2SIV - chains D and E of the 6 polymer chains in the assembly; structure by X-ray diffraction, 2.20 A resolution.

# Chain D
Protein: Siv GP41 glycoprotein
Source organism: Simian immunodeficiency virus
Notes: fragment: protease-resistant core
UniProtKB: Q87973 (Q87973_SIVCZ); residues 628-661 here correspond to UniProt positions 124-157 (UniProt number = residue number - 504)
Amino-acid sequence (36 residues; each row starts with the number of its first residue):
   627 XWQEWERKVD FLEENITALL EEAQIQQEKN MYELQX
Differences from the reference sequence: conflict Lys634 (Gln649 in Q87973), Glu640 (Ala655 in Q87973), Ala644 (Gln659 in Q87973)
Modified residues: ACE (acetyl group) at position 627; NH2 (amino group) at position 662

# Chain E
Protein: Siv GP41 glycoprotein
Source organism: Simian immunodeficiency virus
Notes: fragment: protease-resistant core
UniProtKB: Q87973 (Q87973_SIVCZ); residues 546-581 here correspond to UniProt positions 46-81 (UniProt number = residue number - 500)
Amino-acid sequence (38 residues; numbered 545 to 582; the number before each row is that of its first residue):
   545 XAGIVQQQQQ LLDVVKRQQE LLRLTVWGTK NLQTRVTX
Modified residues: ACE (acetyl group) at position 545; NH2 (amino group) at position 582

# How chain D and chain E interact
Pairs across the interface (28; chain D residue first):
  Trp628(D) - Thr573(E)
  Trp628(D) - Gln577(E)
  Trp631(D) - Thr573(E)
  Trp631(D) - Lys574(E)
  Glu632(D) - Lys574(E)  salt bridge
  Val635(D) - Lys574(E)
  Asp636(D) - Lys574(E)  salt bridge
  Glu639(D) - Gln563(E)
  Glu639(D) - Arg567(E)  salt bridge
  Glu639(D) - Val570(E)
  Ile642(D) - Gln563(E)
  Thr643(D) - Gln563(E)
  Thr643(D) - Arg567(E)  hydrogen bond
  Leu646(D) - Leu556(E)  hydrophobic
  Leu646(D) - Lys560(E)
  Ala649(D) - Leu556(E)  hydrophobic
  Gln650(D) - Gln553(E)  hydrogen bond
  Gln650(D) - Leu556(E)
  Gln650(D) - Lys560(E)
  Gln653(D) - Val549(E)  hydrogen bond (side chain-backbone)
  Gln653(D) - Gln552(E)
  Gln653(D) - Gln553(E)
  Asn656(D) - Val549(E)
  Asn656(D) - Gln552(E)
  Met657(D) - Val549(E)  hydrophobic
  Leu660(D) - ACE_545(E)
  Leu660(D) - Ala546(E)
  Leu660(D) - Val549(E)  hydrophobic
Other interface residues (no listed pair), chain D (16 interface residues in all): Glu640
Other interface residues (no listed pair), chain E (14 interface residues in all): Val559
The authors on this interface:
  - interface residues, chain E: Val570(E), Thr573(E)

# Summary
16 residues of chain D and 14 residues of chain E are in contact, with 3 hydrogen bonds and 3 salt bridges.
Among the polar pairs are Glu632(D)-Lys574(E), Asp636(D)-Lys574(E) and Glu639(D)-Arg567(E). The paper reports
interface residues Val570(E) and Thr573(E).
Here chain D is Siv GP41 glycoprotein and chain E is Siv GP41 glycoprotein, both from Simian immunodeficiency
virus. Entry 2SIV (Siv GP41 core structure) was determined by X-ray diffraction.
